9GJW - chains D and Y of the 15 polymer chains in the assembly; structure by electron microscopy, 3.30 A resolution.

# Chain D
Name: Origin recognition complex subunit 4
Source organism: Saccharomyces cerevisiae
UniProt: P54791 (ORC4_YEAST); residue numbers follow UniProt; this construct covers 1-529
Amino-acid sequence (529 residues; row label = number of the first residue in the row):
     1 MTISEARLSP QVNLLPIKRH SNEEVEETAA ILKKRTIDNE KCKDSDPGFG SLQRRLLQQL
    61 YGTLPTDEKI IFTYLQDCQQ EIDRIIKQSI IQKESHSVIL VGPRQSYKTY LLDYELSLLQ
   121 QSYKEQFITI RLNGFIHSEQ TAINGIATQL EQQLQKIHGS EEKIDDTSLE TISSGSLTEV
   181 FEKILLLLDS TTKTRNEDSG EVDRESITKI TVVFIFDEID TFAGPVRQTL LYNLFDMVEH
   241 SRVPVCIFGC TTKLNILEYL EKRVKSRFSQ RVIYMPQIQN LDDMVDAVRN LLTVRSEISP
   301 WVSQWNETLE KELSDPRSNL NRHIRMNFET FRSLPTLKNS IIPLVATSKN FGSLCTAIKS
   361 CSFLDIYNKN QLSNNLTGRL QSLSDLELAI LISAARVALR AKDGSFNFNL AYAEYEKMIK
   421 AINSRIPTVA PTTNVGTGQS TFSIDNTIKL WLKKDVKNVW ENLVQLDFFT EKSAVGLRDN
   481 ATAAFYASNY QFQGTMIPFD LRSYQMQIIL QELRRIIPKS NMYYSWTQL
Unresolved in the structure: 1-46, 160-176, 193-209, 432-447
Ligand contacts:
  - ATP (adenosine-5'-triphosphate), molecule 1: Tyr-61, Gly-62, Thr-63, Gly-102, Pro-103, Arg-104, Gln-105, Ser-106, Tyr-107, Lys-108, Thr-109, Tyr-110, Asp-113, Glu-218, Cys-250, Thr-252, Pro-335, Lys-338
  - ATP, molecule 2: His-240, Ser-266, Arg-267
UniProt features mapped onto this chain:
  - modified residue: Ser-9 (Phosphoserine)

# Chain Y
Molecule: 42-nt DNA strand
Sequence (42 nucleotides; row label = number of the first residue in the row):
    20 CGATCGATCG ATCGATCGAT CGATCGATCG ATCGATCGAT CG

# How chain D and chain Y interact
Contacting residue pairs - 9 pairs, chain D then chain Y:
  Arg-478(D) / DC52(Y)  salt bridge to the phosphate
  Tyr-486(D) / DG53(Y)  phosphate contact
  Tyr-486(D) / DA54(Y)  hydrogen bond to the phosphate
  Tyr-490(D) / DA50(Y)  sugar contact
  Tyr-490(D) / DT51(Y)  hydrogen bond to the phosphate
  Phe-492(D) / DT51(Y)  phosphate contact
  Phe-492(D) / DC52(Y)  phosphate contact
  Gln-493(D) / DA50(Y)  hydrogen bond to the phosphate
  Gln-493(D) / DT51(Y)  hydrogen bond to the phosphate
Interface residues without a listed pair, chain D (8 interface residues in all): Val-475, Ala-483, Gln-491

# In short
8 residues of chain D and 5 residues of chain Y are in contact, with 4 hydrogen bonds and 1 salt bridge. Polar
pairs include Tyr-486(D)/DA54(Y), Tyr-490(D)/DT51(Y) and Gln-493(D)/DA50(Y). Bound to chain D: ATP.
Chain D is Origin recognition complex subunit 4 (Saccharomyces cerevisiae) and chain Y is a 42-nt DNA strand;
the structure, OCCM maturation intermediate stalled with an Arginine Finger mutation in Mcm2, was determined
by electron microscopy, deposited together with 9GJP and 9GM5.
